7WHT - chains B and D of the 6 polymer chains in the assembly; structure by electron microscopy, 3.50 A resolution.

Chain B (and D):
Name: Nucleotidyl transferase family protein
Organism: Leishmania donovani
Notes: chain D of this document is another copy of the same molecule, construct and numbering; everything in this record applies to it too
UniProtKB: A0A504XPK0 (A0A504XPK0_LEIDO); residue numbers follow UniProt; this construct covers 1-379
Amino-acid sequence (379 residues; numbered 1 to 379; the number before each row is that of its first residue):
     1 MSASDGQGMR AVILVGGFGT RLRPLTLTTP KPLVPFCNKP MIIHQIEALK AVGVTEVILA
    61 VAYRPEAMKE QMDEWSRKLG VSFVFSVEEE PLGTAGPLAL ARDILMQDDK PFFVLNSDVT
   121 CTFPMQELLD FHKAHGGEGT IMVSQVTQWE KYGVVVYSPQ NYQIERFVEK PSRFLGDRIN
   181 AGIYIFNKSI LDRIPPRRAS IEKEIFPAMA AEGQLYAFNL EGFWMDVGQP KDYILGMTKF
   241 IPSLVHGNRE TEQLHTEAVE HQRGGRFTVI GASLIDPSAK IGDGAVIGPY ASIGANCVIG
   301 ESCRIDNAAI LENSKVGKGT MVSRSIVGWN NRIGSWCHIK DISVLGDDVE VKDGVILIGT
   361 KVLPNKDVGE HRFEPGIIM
Unresolved in the structure: 1-8, 144-145, 215-219, 251-254
Ion coordination: Mg2+: Asp118, Asp226 (together with guanosine-5'-diphosphate-alpha-D-mannose)
Small-molecule neighbours: guanosine-5'-diphosphate-alpha-D-mannose (GDD): Leu14, Val15, Gly16, Gly17, Phe18, Gly19, Thr20, Lys31, Pro32, Pro91, Leu92, Asn116, Ser117, Asp118, Gly153, Val154, Glu169, Lys170, Asn180, Gly182, Tyr184, Glu202, Trp224, Asp226
From the paper describing this entry:
  - binding site for guanosine-5'-diphosphate-alpha-D-mannose: Lys170, Asp226
  - mutagenesis - R23A: decreased catalytic activity
  - mutagenesis - P364R/N365R: abolished catalytic activity

Chain B / chain D interface:
Contacting residue pairs - 23 pairs, chain B then chain D:
  Phe18(B) - Asn365(D)
  Thr20(B) - Asn365(D)
  Thr20(B) - Lys366(D)
  Thr20(B) - Met379(D)
  Arg23(B) - Leu363(D)
  Arg23(B) - Pro364(D)  hydrogen bond (side chain-backbone)
  Arg23(B) - Asn365(D)
  Arg23(B) - Met379(D)
  Leu27(B) - Leu27(D)  hydrophobic
  Leu363(B) - Arg23(D)
  Leu363(B) - Met379(D)  hydrophobic
  Pro364(B) - Arg23(D)  hydrogen bond (backbone-side chain)
  Asn365(B) - Phe18(D)
  Asn365(B) - Thr20(D)
  Asn365(B) - Arg23(D)
  Lys366(B) - Thr20(D)
  Ile377(B) - Ile377(D)  hydrophobic
  Ile377(B) - Met379(D)  hydrophobic
  Met379(B) - Thr20(D)
  Met379(B) - Arg23(D)
  Met379(B) - Pro24(D)  hydrophobic
  Met379(B) - Leu363(D)  hydrophobic
  Met379(B) - Ile377(D)  hydrophobic
Also at the interface, not in a pair above, chain B (11 interface residues in all): Pro24
Also at the interface, not in a pair above, chain D (12 interface residues in all): Lys361

In short:
11 residues of chain B face 12 of chain D across their interface; the contacts include 2 hydrogen bonds. Its
one hydrogen-bonded contact is Arg23(B)-Pro364(D). Chain B binds guanosine-5'-diphosphate-alpha-D-mannose.
Asp118(B) and Asp226(B) coordinate Mg2+. From the paper: a binding site for
guanosine-5'-diphosphate-alpha-D-mannose at Lys170(B) and Asp226(B); R23A of chain B reduces catalytic
activity.
Chain B and chain D are both Nucleotidyl transferase family protein (Leishmania donovani); the structure,
Cryo-EM Structure of Leishmanial GDP-mannose pyrophosphorylase in complex with GDP-Mannose, was determined by
electron microscopy together with 7WHR and 7WHS from the same study.
